PDB entry 8Q0T | X-ray diffraction, 1.80 A resolution | chains A and B

== Chain A (and B) ==
Name: Polyketide synthase Pks13
Source organism: Mycobacterium tuberculosis
Notes: EC 2.3.1.-; chain B of this document is another copy of the same molecule, construct and numbering; everything in this record applies to it too
Reference sequence: I6X8D2 (PKS13_MYCTU); residues 1451-1733 here = UniProt positions 1451-1733
Sequence (286 residues; numbered 1448 to 1733; the number before each row is that of its first residue):
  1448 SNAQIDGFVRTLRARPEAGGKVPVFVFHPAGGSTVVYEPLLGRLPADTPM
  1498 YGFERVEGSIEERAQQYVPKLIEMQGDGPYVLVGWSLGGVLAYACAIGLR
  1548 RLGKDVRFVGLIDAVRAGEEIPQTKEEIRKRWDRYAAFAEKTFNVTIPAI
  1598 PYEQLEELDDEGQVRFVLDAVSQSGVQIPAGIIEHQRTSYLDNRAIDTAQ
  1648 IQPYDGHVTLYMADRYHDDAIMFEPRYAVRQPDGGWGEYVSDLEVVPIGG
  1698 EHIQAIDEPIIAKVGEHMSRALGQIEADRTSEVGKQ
Disordered / not traced: 1448-1450, 1728-1733 (chain B: 1448-1450, 1588-1594, 1727-1733)
Sequence notes: expression tag (1448-1450)
Residues lining bound ligands: IJJ (3-(3,4-dimethoxyphenyl)-N-[2-(3,4-dimethoxyphenyl)ethyl]-1,2,4-oxadiazole-5-carboxamide): Trp1532, Ser1533, Leu1534, Val1537, Ala1561, Val1562, Arg1563, Asn1640, Ile1643, Asp1644, Ala1646, Ile1648, Tyr1663, His1664, Asp1666, Ala1667, Phe1670, Tyr1674, Gly1681, Gly1682, Trp1683, Tyr1686, His1699
Curated features (UniProtKB/Swiss-Prot):
  - active site: Ser1533 (For thioesterase-like activity)
  - natural variant: Asn1640 (N1640K: Coumestan resistant; N1640S: Coumestan resistant), Asp1644 (D1644G: Coumestan resistant), Ala1667 (A1667V: Coumestan resistant)
  - mutagenesis: Ser1533 (S1533A: Cannot form alpha-alkyl beta-ketoacids derivatives)
What the authors report for this chain:
  - catalytic residues: Ser1533, Asp1560, His1699 (citing earlier work)
  - conformationally variable residues (side-chain flip): Arg1563, Phe1670
  - binding site for IJJ: Ala1477, Ser1533, Val1537, Arg1563, Asn1640, Ala1646, Ile1648, His1664, Tyr1674, Trp1683

== How chain A and chain B interact ==
Residue-residue contacts - 17 pairs, chain A then chain B:
  Met1659(A) with Pro1679(B), hydrophobic
  Ala1660(A) with Pro1679(B)
  Asp1661(A) with Gln1678(B)
  Pro1679(A) with Met1659(B), hydrophobic; Asp1661(B)
  Asp1680(A) with Pro1694(B)
  Ser1688(A) with Lys1710(B), hydrogen bond (backbone-side chain)
  Leu1690(A) with Pro1694(B)
  Glu1691(A) with Glu1691(B); Val1692(B)
  Val1692(A) with Glu1691(B); Val1692(B), hydrogen bond (backbone-backbone); Pro1694(B), hydrophobic
  Pro1694(A) with Asp1680(B); Leu1690(B); Val1692(B), hydrophobic
  Lys1710(A) with Ser1688(B), hydrogen bond (side chain-backbone)
Other interface residues (no listed pair), chain A (15 interface residues in all): Arg1677, Asp1689, Val1693, Arg1717
Other interface residues (no listed pair), chain B (16 interface residues in all): Ala1660, Arg1677, Asp1689, Val1693, Arg1717

== Overview ==
The interface between chain A and chain B involves 15 residues on one side and 16 on the other; the contacts
include 3 hydrogen bonds. Polar contacts include Ser1688(A)-Lys1710(B) and Val1692(A)-Val1692(B). From the
paper: catalytic residues Ser1533(A), Asp1560(A) and His1699(A); a binding site for IJJ at Ala1477(A),
Ser1533(A) and Val1537(A) among others.
Chain A and chain B are both Polyketide synthase Pks13 (Mycobacterium tuberculosis); the structure,
Identification and optimisation of novel inhibitors of the Polyketide synthetase 13 thioesterase domain with
antitubercular activity, was determined by X-ray diffraction together with 8Q17 from the same study.
